PDB entry 8ETM | electron microscopy, 3.20 A resolution | chains A and B

== Chain A (and B) ==
Protein: Diacylglycerol O-acyltransferase 1
Organism: Homo sapiens
Notes: EC 2.3.1.20, 2.3.1.76; chain B of this document is another copy of the same molecule, construct and numbering; everything in this record applies to it too
UniProtKB: O75907 (DGAT1_HUMAN); residues 1-488 here = UniProt positions 1-488
Amino-acid sequence (488 residues; numbered 1 to 488; the number before each row is that of its first residue):
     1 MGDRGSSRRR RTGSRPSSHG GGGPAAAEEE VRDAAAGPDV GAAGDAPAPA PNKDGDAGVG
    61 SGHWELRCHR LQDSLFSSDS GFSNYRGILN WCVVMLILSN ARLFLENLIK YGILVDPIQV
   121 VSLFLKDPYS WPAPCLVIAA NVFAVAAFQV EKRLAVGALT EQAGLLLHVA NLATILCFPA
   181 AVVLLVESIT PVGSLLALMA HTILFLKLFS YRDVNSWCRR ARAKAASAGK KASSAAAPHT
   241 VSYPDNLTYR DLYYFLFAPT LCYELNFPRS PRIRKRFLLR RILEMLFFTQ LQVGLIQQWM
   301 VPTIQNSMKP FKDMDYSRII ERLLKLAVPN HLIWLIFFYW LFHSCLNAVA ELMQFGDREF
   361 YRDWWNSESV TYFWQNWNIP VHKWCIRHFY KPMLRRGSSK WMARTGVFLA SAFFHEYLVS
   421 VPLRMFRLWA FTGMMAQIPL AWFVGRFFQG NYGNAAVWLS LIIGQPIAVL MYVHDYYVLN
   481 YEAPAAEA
Unresolved in the structure: 1-65, 229-238, 482-488
Ligand contacts: WTT ([(1S,4r)-4-{4-[(4S)-2-({[4-(trifluoromethoxy)phenyl]methyl}carbamoyl)imidazo[1,2-a]pyridin-6-yl]phenyl}cyclohexyl]acetic acid): Met199, Leu341, Trp374, Gln375, Trp377, Asn378, Val381, His382, Cys385, Ile386, Tyr390, Arg404, Val407, Phe408, Ser411, His415, Met434
Swiss-Prot annotation at these positions:
  - region: Gln119 to Ser130 (Extracellular loop 1 (EL1)), Pro380 to Leu394 (Amphipathic helix (AH))
  - motif: Phe360 to Asn366 (FYXDWWN motif)
  - active site: His415
  - binding site (an acyl-CoA): Trp374 to His382, Tyr390, Arg404, Tyr477
  - site: Glu416 (Important for catalytic activity)
  - modified residue (Phosphoserine): Ser17, Ser18
  - natural variant: Trp458 to Ala488 (deletion: In DIAR7; uncertain significance)
  - mutagenesis: Leu346 (L346W: Strongly reduced diacylglycerol O-acyltransferase activity), Thr371 (T371A: Decreased diacylglycerol O-acyltransferase activity), Gln375 (Q375A: Slightly decreased diacylglycerol O-acyltransferase activity), Trp377 (W377F: Abolished diacylglycerol O-acyltransferase activity), Asn378 (N378A/L: Abolished diacylglycerol O-acyltransferase activity), Val381 (V381A: Does not affect diacylglycerol O-acyltransferase activity; V381W: Decreased diacylglycerol O-acyltransferase activity), His382 (H382A: Decreased diacylglycerol O-acyltransferase activity), Cys385 (C385W: Decreased diacylglycerol O-acyltransferase activity), Ile386 (I386A: Slightly decreased diacylglycerol O-acyltransferase activity), Tyr390 (Y390A: Decreased diacylglycerol O-acyltransferase activity), Lys391 (K391A: Slightly decreased diacylglycerol O-acyltransferase activity), Lys400 (K400L: Decreased diacylglycerol O-acyltransferase activity), 9 further mutagenesis entries in UniProt
What the authors report for this chain:
  - binding site for WTT: Trp377, Asn378, His415
  - catalytic residues: Asn378, His415 (citing earlier work)
  - mutagenesis - A441N: unchanged catalytic activity

== How chain A and chain B interact ==
Pairs across the interface - 114 pairs, chain A then chain B:
  Leu66(A) - Glu264(B)
  Arg67(A) - Glu264(B)
  Cys68(A) - Cys262(B)  hydrophobic
  Cys68(A) - Glu264(B)  hydrogen bond
  Cys68(A) - Lys383(B)  hydrogen bond (backbone-side chain)
  Cys68(A) - Arg387(B)
  His69(A) - Thr260(B)  hydrogen bond
  His69(A) - Cys262(B)
  His69(A) - Glu264(B)  salt bridge
  His69(A) - Pro268(B)
  His69(A) - Phe355(B)
  Arg70(A) - Asp357(B)
  Leu71(A) - Gly356(B)
  Gln72(A) - Gly356(B)
  Gln72(A) - Asp357(B)
  Gln72(A) - Glu359(B)  hydrogen bond
  Asp73(A) - Arg358(B)
  Ser74(A) - His343(B)  hydrogen bond
  Ser74(A) - Arg358(B)  hydrogen bond (backbone-backbone)
  Ser74(A) - Tyr361(B)  hydrogen bond
  Leu75(A) - Tyr361(B)
  Leu75(A) - Arg362(B)
  Leu75(A) - Asp363(B)
  Phe76(A) - Arg86(B)
  Phe76(A) - Leu89(B)  hydrophobic
  Phe76(A) - Phe338(B)  hydrophobic
  Phe76(A) - Tyr339(B)  hydrophobic
  Phe76(A) - His343(B)
  Phe76(A) - Tyr361(B)
  Phe76(A) - Trp365(B)  hydrophobic
  Ser77(A) - Phe277(B)
  Ser77(A) - His343(B)
  Ser78(A) - Arg280(B)  hydrogen bond
  Phe82(A) - Asp363(B)
  Phe82(A) - Trp365(B)  hydrophobic
  Ser83(A) - Ser83(B)
  Ser83(A) - Asn84(B)
  Ser83(A) - Arg86(B)
  Asn84(A) - Ser83(B)
  Asn84(A) - Trp365(B)
  Asn84(A) - Asn366(B)  hydrogen bond (backbone-side chain)
  Tyr85(A) - Tyr85(B)  hydrophobic
  Tyr85(A) - Arg86(B)
  Tyr85(A) - Leu89(B)  hydrophobic
  Tyr85(A) - Trp365(B)  hydrophobic
  Arg86(A) - Phe76(B)
  Arg86(A) - Ser83(B)
  Arg86(A) - Tyr85(B)
  Arg86(A) - Asn366(B)
  Arg86(A) - Asn451(B)
  Gly87(A) - Asn454(B)
  Gly87(A) - Trp458(B)  hydrogen bond (backbone-side chain)
  Ile88(A) - Ile88(B)  hydrophobic
  Ile88(A) - Leu89(B)  hydrophobic
  Leu89(A) - Phe76(B)  hydrophobic
  Leu89(A) - Tyr85(B)  hydrophobic
  Leu89(A) - Ile88(B)  hydrophobic
  Asn90(A) - Asn451(B)  hydrogen bond (side chain-backbone)
  Asn90(A) - Asn454(B)
  Trp91(A) - His331(B)  hydrogen bond
  Trp91(A) - Trp458(B)
  Val94(A) - Ala455(B)  hydrophobic
  Met95(A) - Val328(B)  hydrophobic
  Met95(A) - Ile462(B)  hydrophobic
  Leu98(A) - Ile462(B)  hydrophobic
  Thr260(A) - His69(B)  hydrogen bond
  Cys262(A) - Cys68(B)  hydrophobic
  Cys262(A) - His69(B)
  Glu264(A) - Arg67(B)
  Glu264(A) - Cys68(B)  hydrogen bond
  Glu264(A) - His69(B)  salt bridge
  Pro268(A) - His69(B)
  Phe277(A) - Ser77(B)
  Arg280(A) - Ser78(B)  hydrogen bond
  Arg280(A) - Tyr452(B)
  Val328(A) - Met95(B)  hydrophobic
  His331(A) - Trp91(B)  hydrogen bond
  Phe338(A) - Phe76(B)  hydrophobic
  Tyr339(A) - Phe76(B)  hydrophobic
  His343(A) - Ser74(B)  hydrogen bond
  His343(A) - Phe76(B)
  His343(A) - Ser77(B)
  Gly356(A) - Leu71(B)
  Gly356(A) - Gln72(B)
  Asp357(A) - Arg70(B)
  Asp357(A) - Gln72(B)
  Asp357(A) - Asp73(B)
  Arg358(A) - Asp73(B)
  Arg358(A) - Ser74(B)  hydrogen bond (backbone-backbone)
  Glu359(A) - Gln72(B)  hydrogen bond
  Tyr361(A) - Ser74(B)  hydrogen bond
  Tyr361(A) - Leu75(B)
  Tyr361(A) - Phe76(B)
  Arg362(A) - Leu75(B)
  Asp363(A) - Leu75(B)
  Asp363(A) - Phe82(B)
  Trp365(A) - Phe76(B)  hydrophobic
  Trp365(A) - Phe82(B)  hydrophobic
  Trp365(A) - Asn84(B)
  Trp365(A) - Tyr85(B)  hydrophobic
  Asn366(A) - Asn84(B)  hydrogen bond (side chain-backbone)
  Asn366(A) - Arg86(B)
  Lys383(A) - Cys68(B)  hydrogen bond (side chain-backbone)
  Arg387(A) - Cys68(B)  hydrogen bond
  Asn451(A) - Arg86(B)
  Asn451(A) - Asn90(B)  hydrogen bond
  Tyr452(A) - Arg280(B)
  Asn454(A) - Gly87(B)
  Asn454(A) - Asn90(B)
  Ala455(A) - Val94(B)  hydrophobic
  Trp458(A) - Gly87(B)  hydrogen bond (side chain-backbone)
  Trp458(A) - Trp91(B)
  Ile462(A) - Met95(B)  hydrophobic
  Ile462(A) - Leu98(B)  hydrophobic
Other interface residues (no listed pair), chain A (63 interface residues in all): Phe267, Arg269, Arg274, Arg281, Leu332, Leu335, Asn347, Phe355, Leu459
Other interface residues (no listed pair), chain B (65 interface residues in all): Leu66, Asp79, Thr240, Phe267, Arg269, Arg274, Arg281, Leu332, Leu335, Asn347, Leu459

== Summary ==
The interface between chain A and chain B involves 63 residues on one side and 65 on the other; the contacts
include 25 hydrogen bonds and 2 salt bridges. Polar pairs include His69(A)-Glu264(B), Cys68(A)-Glu264(B) and
Cys68(A)-Lys383(B). The paper reports catalytic residues Asn378(A) and His415(A); A441N of chain A leaves
catalytic activity unchanged.
Both chains are Diacylglycerol O-acyltransferase 1 (Homo sapiens). Entry 8ETM (Human triacylglycerol
synthesizing enzyme DGAT1 in complex with DGAT1IN1 inhibitor) was determined by electron microscopy together
with 8ESM from the same study.
